Entry 9H1Q (electron microscopy, 2.95 A resolution); this record covers chains B and E of the 5 polymer chains in the assembly.

Chain B (and E):
Name: Phosphoprotein
Organism: Borna disease virus 1
Notes: chain E of this document is another copy of the same molecule, construct and numbering; everything in this record applies to it too
UniProt: P0C799 (PHOSP_BDVV); residue numbers follow UniProt; this construct covers 1-201
Chain sequence (217 residues; numbered -15 to 201; the number before each row is that of its first residue; numbers below 1 keep their minus sign (Met-15 is residue -15)):
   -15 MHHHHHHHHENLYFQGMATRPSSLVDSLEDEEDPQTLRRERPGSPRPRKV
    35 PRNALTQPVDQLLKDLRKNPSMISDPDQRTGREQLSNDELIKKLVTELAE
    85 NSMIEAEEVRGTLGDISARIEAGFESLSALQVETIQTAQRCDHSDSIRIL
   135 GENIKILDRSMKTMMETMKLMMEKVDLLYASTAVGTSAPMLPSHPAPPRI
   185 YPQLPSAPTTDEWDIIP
Unresolved in the structure: -15 to 132, 183-201 (chain E: -15 to 132, 167-201)
Construct notes: initiating methionine (-15); expression tag (-14 to 0)
UniProt features mapped onto this chain:
  - motif: Pro29 to Arg36 (Nuclear localization signal 1), Pro181 to Thr193 (Nuclear localization signal 2)

Chain B / chain E interface:
Residue-residue contacts (12):
  Met145(B) with Leu141(E), hydrophobic; Met145(E), hydrophobic
  Met149(B) with Met148(E), hydrophobic
  Met152(B) with Met148(E), hydrophobic
  Val159(B) with Lys158(E)
  Asp160(B) with Lys158(E), salt bridge
  Tyr163(B) with Lys158(E)
  Pro176(B) with Leu154(E)
  Ser177(B) with Leu154(E); Lys158(E)
  His178(B) with Leu154(E)
  Pro179(B) with Glu150(E)
Other interface residues (no listed pair), chain B (15 interface residues in all): Asp142, Met148, Met155, Met156, Leu175
Other interface residues (no listed pair), chain E (10 interface residues in all): Thr151, Met155, Val159, Leu161

Summary:
Chain B and chain E form an interface of 15 and 10 residues respectively, with 1 salt bridge. The salt-bridged
pair is Asp160(B)-Lys158(E).
Chain B and chain E are both Phosphoprotein (Borna disease virus 1); the structure, Structure of the borna
disease virus 1 replication core complex - reaction complex, was determined by electron microscopy.
